8ID9 - chains S and A of the 5 polymer chains in the assembly; structure by electron microscopy, 3.00 A resolution.

# Chain S
Protein: scFv16
Organism: Homo sapiens
Notes: antibody fragment or engineered binder
Amino-acid sequence (285 residues; numbered -36 to 248; the number before each row is that of its first residue; numbers below 1 keep their minus sign (Met-36 is residue -36)):
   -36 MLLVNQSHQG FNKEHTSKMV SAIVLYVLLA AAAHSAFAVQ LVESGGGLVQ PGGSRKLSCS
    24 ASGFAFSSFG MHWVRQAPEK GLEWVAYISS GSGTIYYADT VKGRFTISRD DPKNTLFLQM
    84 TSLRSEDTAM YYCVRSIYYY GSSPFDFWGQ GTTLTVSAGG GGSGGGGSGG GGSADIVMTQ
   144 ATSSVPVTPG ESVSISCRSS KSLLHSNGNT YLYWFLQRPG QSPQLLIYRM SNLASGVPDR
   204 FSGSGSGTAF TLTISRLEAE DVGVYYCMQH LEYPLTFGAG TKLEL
Unresolved in the structure: -36 to 1, 120-137, 247-248
Disulfide bonds: Cys160-Cys230

# Chain A
Protein: Guanine nucleotide-binding protein G(i) subunit alpha-1
Organism: Homo sapiens
UniProt: P63096 (GNAI1_HUMAN); numbering as in UniProt (aligned over 1-354)
Amino-acid sequence (354 residues; each row starts with the number of its first residue):
     1 MGCTLSAEDK AAVERSKMID RNLREDGEKA AREVKLLLLG AGESGKSTIV KQMKIIHEAG
    61 YSEEECKQYK AVVYSNTIQS IIAIIRAMGR LKIDFGDSAR ADDARQLFVL AGAAEEGFMT
   121 AELAGVIKRL WKDSGVQACF NRSREYQLND SAAYYLNDLD RIAQPNYIPT QQDVLRTRVK
   181 TTGIVETHFT FKDLHFKMFD VGGQRSERKK WIHCFEGVTA IIFCVALSDY DLVLAEDEEM
   241 NRMHESMKLF DSICNNKWFT DTSIILFLNK KDLFEEKIKK SPLTICYPEY AGSNTYEEAA
   301 AYIQCQFEDL NKRKDTKEIY THFTCATDTK NVQFVFDAVT DVIIKNNLKD CGLF
Unresolved in the structure: 1, 42-43, 54-181, 234-240, 278-295, 325
Curated features (UniProtKB/Swiss-Prot):
  - region: Lys35 to Thr48 (G1 motif), Asp173 to Thr181 (G2 motif), Phe196 to Arg205 (G3 motif), Ile265 to Asp272 (G4 motif), Thr324 to Thr329 (G5 motif)
  - binding site (GTP): Glu43 to Thr48, Ser151, Leu175 to Thr181, Asp200 to Gln204, Asn269 to Asp272, Ala326
  - binding site (Mg(2+)): Ser47, Thr181
  - modified residue: Arg178 (ADP-ribosylarginine), Gln204 (Deamidated glutamine), Cys351 (ADP-ribosylcysteine)
  - lipidation: Gly2 (N-myristoyl glycine), Cys3 (S-palmitoyl cysteine)
  - natural variant: Gly40 (G40C: In NEDHISB; G40R: In NEDHISB), Gly45 (G45D: In NEDHISB), Thr48 (T48I: In NEDHISB; T48K: In NEDHISB), Gln52 (Q52P: In NEDHISB), Ser75 (deletion: In NEDHISB; uncertain significance), Gln172 (deletion: In NEDHISB), Asp173 (D173V: In NEDHISB), Glu186 to Phe189 (deletion: In NEDHISB; uncertain significance), Cys224 (C224Y: In NEDHISB), Lys270 (K270N: In NEDHISB; K270R: In NEDHISB), Asp272 (D272G: In NEDHISB), Ala326 (A326P: In NEDHISB), 1 further natural variant entry in UniProt
  - mutagenesis: Gly42 (G42R: Abolishes switch to an activated conformation and dissociation from beta and gamma subunits upon GTP binding. Abolishes interaction with RGS family members), Glu116 (E116L: Enhances interaction (inactive GDP-bound) with RGS14), Gln147 (Q147L: Enhances interaction (inactive GDP-bound) with RGS14), Glu245 (E245L: Enhances interaction (inactive GDP-bound) with RGS14)

# Chain S / chain A interface
Residue-residue contacts (19):
  Ser52(S) - Glu14(A)  hydrogen bond
  Gly54(S) - Met18(A)
  Gly56(S) - Glu14(A)
  Thr57(S) - Glu14(A)  hydrogen bond
  Ile100(S) - Arg15(A)
  Tyr101(S) - Glu8(A)
  Tyr101(S) - Ala11(A)  hydrophobic
  Tyr101(S) - Ala12(A)
  Tyr101(S) - Arg15(A)
  Tyr102(S) - Arg15(A)
  Pro107(S) - Glu8(A)
  His168(S) - Thr4(A)
  His168(S) - Ser6(A)
  Asn170(S) - Asp9(A)  hydrogen bond
  Tyr174(S) - Ser6(A)  hydrogen bond
  Tyr174(S) - Glu8(A)
  Tyr176(S) - Glu8(A)  hydrogen bond
  Leu234(S) - Ala7(A)
  Tyr236(S) - Ala7(A)  hydrophobic
Interface residues without a listed pair, chain S (19 interface residues in all): Ser31, Tyr50, Ser53, Arg192, His233
Interface residues without a listed pair, chain A (11 interface residues in all): Leu5

# Summary
19 residues of chain S face 11 of chain A across their interface; the contacts include 5 hydrogen bonds. Polar
pairs include Ser52(S)-Glu14(A), Thr57(S)-Glu14(A) and Asn170(S)-Asp9(A). UniProt lists 24 GTP-binding
residues, Mg2+-binding residues Ser47(A) and Thr181(A) and 4 mutagenesis sites on chain A.
Here chain S is scFv16 and chain A is Guanine nucleotide-binding protein G(i) subunit alpha-1, both from Homo
sapiens. Entry 8ID9 (Cryo-EM structure of the eicosapentaenoic acid bound GPR120-Gi complex) was determined by
electron microscopy together with 8ID3, 8ID4, 8ID6, 8ID8 and 8G59 from the same study.
